Entry 6H39 (X-ray diffraction, 2.50 A resolution); this record covers chains D and E of the 28 polymer chains in the assembly.

Chain D:
Molecule: Proteasome subunit alpha type-5
From: Saccharomyces cerevisiae (strain ATCC 204508 / S288c)
Notes: EC 3.4.25.1
UniProtKB: P32379 (PSA5_YEAST); residues -7 to 252 here correspond to UniProt positions 1-260 (UniProt number = residue number + 8)
Amino-acid sequence (260 residues; numbered -7 to 252; the number before each row is that of its first residue; numbers below 1 keep their minus sign (Met-7 is residue -7)):
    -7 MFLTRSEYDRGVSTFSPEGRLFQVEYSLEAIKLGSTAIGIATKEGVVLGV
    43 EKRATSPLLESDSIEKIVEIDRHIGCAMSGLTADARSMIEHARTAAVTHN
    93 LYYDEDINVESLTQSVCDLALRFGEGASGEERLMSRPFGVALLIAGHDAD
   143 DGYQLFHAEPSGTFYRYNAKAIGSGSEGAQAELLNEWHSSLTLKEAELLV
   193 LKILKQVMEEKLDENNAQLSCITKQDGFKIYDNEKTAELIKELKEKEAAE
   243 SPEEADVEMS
Unresolved in the structure: -7 to 0, 118-124, 243-252

Chain E:
Molecule: Proteasome subunit alpha type-6
From: Saccharomyces cerevisiae (strain ATCC 204508 / S288c)
Notes: EC 3.4.25.1
UniProtKB: P40302 (PSA6_YEAST); residues 0-233 here correspond to UniProt positions 1-234 (UniProt number = residue number + 1)
Amino-acid sequence (234 residues; row label = number of the first residue in the row; numbering starts at 0):
     0 MFRNNYDGDTVTFSPTGRLFQVEYALEAIKQGSVTVGLRSNTHAVLVALK
    50 RNADELSSYQKKIIKCDEHMGLSLAGLAPDARVLSNYLRQQCNYSSLVFN
   100 RKLAVERAGHLLCDKAQKNTQSYGGRPYGVGLLIIGYDKSGAHLLEFQPS
   150 GNVTELYGTAIGARSQGAKTYLERTLDTFIKIDGNPDELIKAGVEAISQS
   200 LRDESLTVDNLSIAIVGKDTPFTIYDGEAVAKYI
Unresolved in the structure: 0-2
UniProt features mapped onto this chain:
  - modified residue: Ser13 (Phosphoserine)
  - cross-link: Lys190 (Glycyl lysine isopeptide (Lys-Gly) (interchain with G-Cter in ubiquitin))

Interface between chain D and chain E:
Residue-residue contacts - 42 pairs, chain D then chain E:
  Ser5(D) - Arg125(E)
  Thr6(D) - Gly7(E)
  Thr6(D) - Gln20(E)
  Phe7(D) - Gln20(E)  hydrogen bond (backbone-side chain)
  Phe7(D) - Tyr23(E)
  Phe7(D) - Leu76(E)  hydrophobic
  Phe7(D) - Arg125(E)
  Phe7(D) - Pro126(E)
  Phe7(D) - Gly128(E)
  Ser8(D) - Tyr23(E)
  Pro9(D) - Tyr23(E)  hydrophobic
  Pro9(D) - Glu26(E)
  Glu10(D) - Gln30(E)
  Gly11(D) - Tyr23(E)
  Gly11(D) - Ala27(E)
  Leu13(D) - Arg125(E)
  Gln106(D) - Arg81(E)  hydrogen bond
  Asp110(D) - Arg81(E)  salt bridge
  Leu113(D) - Pro78(E)  hydrophobic
  Leu113(D) - Arg125(E)
  Glu117(D) - Tyr122(E)
  Ser153(D) - Pro78(E)
  Gly154(D) - Pro78(E)
  Thr155(D) - Gln59(E)
  Phe156(D) - Gln59(E)
  Tyr157(D) - Arg50(E)
  Tyr157(D) - Ala52(E)
  Tyr157(D) - Ser56(E)
  Tyr157(D) - Ser57(E)
  Tyr157(D) - Gln59(E)
  Arg158(D) - Ser56(E)
  Arg158(D) - Ser57(E)  hydrogen bond (backbone-backbone)
  Tyr159(D) - Ala52(E)
  Tyr159(D) - Asp53(E)
  Tyr159(D) - Leu55(E)
  Tyr159(D) - Ser56(E)
  Asn160(D) - Leu55(E)  hydrogen bond (backbone-backbone)
  Ala161(D) - Leu55(E)
  Gln172(D) - Asp53(E)  hydrogen bond
  Gln172(D) - Leu55(E)
  Leu175(D) - Leu55(E)
  Leu176(D) - Leu55(E)  hydrophobic
Interface residues without a listed pair, chain D (26 interface residues in all): Arg2, Gly3
Interface residues without a listed pair, chain E (25 interface residues in all): Asp6, Ala24, Asn51, Asp79, Gly123

Overview:
Chain D and chain E form an interface of 26 and 25 residues respectively, with 5 hydrogen bonds and 1 salt
bridge. Polar pairs include Asp110(D)-Arg81(E), Phe7(D)-Gln20(E) and Gln106(D)-Arg81(E).
Chain D is Proteasome subunit alpha type-5 and chain E is Proteasome subunit alpha type-6, both from
Saccharomyces cerevisiae (strain ATCC 204508 / S288c); the structure, Yeast 20S proteasome in complex with the
peptidic non-covalent binding inhibitor RTS-V5, was determined by X-ray diffraction (same publication as
6CW8).
